Entry 3DZY (X-ray diffraction, 3.10 A resolution); this record covers chains A and F of the 6 polymer chains in the assembly.

== Chain A ==
Protein: Retinoic acid receptor RXR-alpha
From: Homo sapiens
UniProt: P19793 (RXRA_HUMAN); residues 11-462 here = UniProt positions 11-462
Sequence (467 residues; row label = number of the first residue in the row; numbers below 1 keep their minus sign (Met-4 is residue -4)):
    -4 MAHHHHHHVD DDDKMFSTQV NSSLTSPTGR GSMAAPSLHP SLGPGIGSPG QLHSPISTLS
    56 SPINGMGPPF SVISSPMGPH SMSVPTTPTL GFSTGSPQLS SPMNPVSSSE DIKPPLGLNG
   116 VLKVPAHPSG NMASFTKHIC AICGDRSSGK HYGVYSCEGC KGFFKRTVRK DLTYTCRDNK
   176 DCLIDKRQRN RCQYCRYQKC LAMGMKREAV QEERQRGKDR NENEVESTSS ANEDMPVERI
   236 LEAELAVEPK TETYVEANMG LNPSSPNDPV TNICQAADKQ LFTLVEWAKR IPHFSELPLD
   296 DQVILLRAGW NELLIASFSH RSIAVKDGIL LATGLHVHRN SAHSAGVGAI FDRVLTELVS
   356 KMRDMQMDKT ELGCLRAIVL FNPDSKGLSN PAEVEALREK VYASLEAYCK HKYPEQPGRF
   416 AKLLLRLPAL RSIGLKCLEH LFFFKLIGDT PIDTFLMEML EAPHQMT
Unresolved in the structure: -4 to 131, 242-263, 456-462
Differences from the reference sequence: expression tag (-4 to 10)
Metal / ion sites: Zn2+ site 1: Cys135, Cys138, Cys152, Cys155; Zn2+ site 2: Cys171, Cys177, Cys187, Cys190
Residues lining bound ligands: (9cis)-retinoic acid (9CR): Val265, Ile268, Ala271, Ala272, Gln275, Trp305, Asn306, Leu309, Ser312, Phe313, Arg316, Leu326, Ala327, Val342, Ile345, Phe346, Val349, Cys432, His435, Leu436
Curated features (UniProtKB/Swiss-Prot):
  - DNA-binding region: Cys135 to Met200 (Nuclear receptor)
  - zinc finger (NR C4-type): Cys135 to Cys155, Cys171 to Cys195
  - region: Lys160 to Lys165 (Nuclear localization signal), Lys201 to Ser224 (Hinge), Arg348 to Gly368 (Required for nuclear export)
  - binding site (Zn(2+)): Cys135, Cys138, Cys152, Cys155, Cys171, Cys177, Cys187, Cys190
  - binding site (9-cis-retinoate): Arg316, Ala327
  - binding site (all-trans-retinoate): Arg316, Ala327
  - modified residue: Ser21 (Phosphoserine), Ser27 (Phosphoserine), Ser56 (Phosphoserine), Ser70 (Phosphoserine), Thr82 (Phosphothreonine), Ser129 (Phosphoserine), Lys145 (N6-acetyllysine), Ser259 (Phosphoserine), Ser260 (Phosphoserine)
  - cross-link: Lys108 (Glycyl lysine isopeptide (Lys-Gly) (interchain with G-Cter in SUMO))
  - mutagenesis: Ser27 (S27A: Abolishes phosphorylation. No change in increase of RARA-mediated transcriptional activity; S27A: Increase in RARA-mediated transcriptional activity), His133 to Lys156 (Abolishes acetylation by EP300), Lys145 (K145R: Abolishes acetylation by EP300, DNA binding and transcriptional activity. Impairs interaction with EP300), Phe158 to Phe159 (Abolishes nuclear export), Lys160 to Lys165 (Abolishes nuclear localization and transcriptional activity), Gln206 to Asn216 (No impact on acetylation by EP300), Val280 (V280A: Abolished ubiquitination and degradation by UBR5), Glu352 to Thr462 (No impact on acetylation by EP300), Met357 to Met360 (Abolishes nuclear export), Leu418 to Leu430 (Abolishes nuclear localization), Glu434 (E434N/Q/K/A: As a heterodimer with NR1H4, impairs interaction with coactivator NCOA1. Impairs transcriptional activity)

== Chain F ==
Molecule: 20-nt DNA strand
Sequence (20 nucleotides; numbered 4001 to 4020; the number before each row is that of its first residue):
  4001 CTGACCTTTG ACCTAGTTTG

== Chain A / chain F interface ==
Pairs across the interface (13; chain A residue first):
  Glu153(A) with DA4004(F), phosphate contact; DC4005(F), hydrogen bond to the base
  Gly154(A) with DG4003(F), sugar contact
  Phe158(A) with DT4002(F), phosphate contact
  Arg161(A) with DT4002(F), salt bridge to the phosphate; DG4003(F), hydrogen bond to the base
  Arg184(A) with DG4003(F), salt bridge to the phosphate
  Asn185(A) with DT4002(F), hydrogen bond to the phosphate; DG4003(F), phosphate contact
  Gln188(A) with DC4001(F), phosphate contact; DT4002(F), hydrogen bond to the phosphate
  Arg191(A) with DG4003(F), salt bridge to the phosphate
  Arg209(A) with DT4009(F), sugar contact
Also at the interface, not in a pair above, chain A (10 interface residues in all): Cys155
Also at the interface, not in a pair above, chain F (7 interface residues in all): DT4008

== Overview ==
Chain A and chain F form an interface of 10 and 7 residues respectively, with 4 hydrogen bonds and 3 salt
bridges. Polar pairs include Glu153(A)-DC4005(F), Arg161(A)-DG4003(F) and Asn185(A)-DT4002(F). Chain A binds
(9cis)-retinoic acid.
Here chain A is Retinoic acid receptor RXR-alpha (Homo sapiens) and chain F is a 20-nt DNA strand. Entry 3DZY
(Intact PPAR gamma - RXR alpha Nuclear Receptor Complex on DNA bound with Rosiglitazone, 9-cis Retinoic ...)
was determined by X-ray diffraction (same publication as 3DZU and 3E00).
